4JZ3 - chain A; structure by X-ray diffraction, 1.85 A resolution.

[Chain A]
Name: Proto-oncogene tyrosine-protein kinase Src
Organism: Gallus gallus
Notes: EC 2.7.10.2; fragment: SH3 domain:
Reference sequence: P00523 (SRC_CHICK); residues 85-141 here correspond to UniProt positions 84-140 (UniProt number = residue number - 1)
Chain sequence (61 residues; numbered 81 to 141; the number before each row is that of its first residue):
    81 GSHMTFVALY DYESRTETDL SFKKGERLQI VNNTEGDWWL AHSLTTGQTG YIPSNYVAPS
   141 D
Unresolved in the structure: 81-83, 141
Differences from the reference sequence: expression tag (81-84)
Reported in the primary citation:
  - contacts within the chain: Y92-D99 (hydrogen bond), E115-W118 (hydrogen bond), N113-E115 (hydrogen bond)
  - self-association interface (contacts with another copy of this molecule); pairs are residue here / residue on that copy: R95-E115 (salt bridge), E106-S123 (hydrogen bond), E115-Y131 (hydrogen bond), D117-D117
  - mutagenesis - Q128K, Q128R: increased stability
  - mutagenesis - Q128E: decreased stability

[In short]
The paper reports that Q128K and Q128R increase stability; a self-association interface involving R95, E106
and E115 among others.
Chain A is Proto-oncogene tyrosine-protein kinase Src (Gallus gallus); the structure, Crystal structure of the
chicken c-Src-SH3 domain intertwined dimer, was determined by X-ray diffraction together with 4OML, 4OMN,
4OMO, 4OMP and 4JZ4 from the same study.
